6JSE - chain A; structure by X-ray diffraction, 2.00 A resolution.

Chain A:
Name: Beta-secretase 1
From: Homo sapiens
Notes: EC 3.4.23.46
UniProtKB: P56817 (BACE1_HUMAN); residues 6-417 here correspond to UniProt positions 43-454 (UniProt number = residue number + 37)
Amino-acid sequence (416 residues; row label = number of the first residue in the row):
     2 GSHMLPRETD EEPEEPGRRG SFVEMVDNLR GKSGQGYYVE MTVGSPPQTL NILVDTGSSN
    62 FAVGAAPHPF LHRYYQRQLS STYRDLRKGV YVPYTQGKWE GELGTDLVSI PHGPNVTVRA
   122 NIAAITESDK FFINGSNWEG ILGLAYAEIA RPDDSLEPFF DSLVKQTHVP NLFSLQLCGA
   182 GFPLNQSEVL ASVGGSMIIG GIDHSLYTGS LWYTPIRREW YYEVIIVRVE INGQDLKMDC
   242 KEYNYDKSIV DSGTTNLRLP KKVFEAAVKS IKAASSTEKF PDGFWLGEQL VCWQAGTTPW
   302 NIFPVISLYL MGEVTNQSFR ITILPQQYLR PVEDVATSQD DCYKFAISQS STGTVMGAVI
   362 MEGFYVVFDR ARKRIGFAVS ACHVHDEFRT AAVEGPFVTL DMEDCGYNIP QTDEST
Not modelled in the structure: 2-19, 182-191, 336-340, 411-417
Differences from the reference sequence: expression tag (2-5)
UniProt features mapped onto this chain:
  - active site: Asp56, Asp252
  - modified residue (N6-acetyllysine): Lys89, Lys238, Lys242, Lys248, Lys262, Lys263, Lys270
  - glycosylation (N-linked (GlcNAc...) asparagine): Asn116, Asn135, Asn186, Asn317
Cystine bridges: Cys179-Cys383, Cys241-Cys406, Cys293-Cys343
Ligand contacts: C6R (N-[3-[(4S,5R)-2-azanyl-4-methyl-5-phenyl-5,6-dihydro-1,3-thiazin-4-yl]-4-fluoranyl-phenyl]-5-(fluoranylmethoxy)pyrazine-2-carboxamide): Lys33, Ser34, Gly35, Gln36, Gly37, Tyr38, Leu54, Asp56, Gly58, Ser59, Val93, Tyr95, Gln97, Phe132, Ile134, Trp139, Ile142, Arg152, Asp252, Ser253, Gly254, Thr255, Thr256, Arg331, Ala359

Summary:
Bound to chain A: compound C6R. UniProt lists active-site residues Asp56 and Asp252.
Chain A is Beta-secretase 1 (Homo sapiens); the structure, Crystal Structure of BACE1 in complex with
N-(3-((4S,5R)-2-amino-4-methyl-5-phenyl-5,6-dihydro-4H-1,3-thiazin-4-yl)-4-fluorophenyl)-5-(fluoromethoxy)pyrazine-2-carboxamide,
was determined by X-ray diffraction (same publication as 6JSF, 6JSG, 6JSN and 6JSZ).
